Entry 8OQS (X-ray diffraction, 2.33 A resolution); this record covers chains A and D of the 4 polymer chains in the assembly.

Chain A:
Name: 3-hydroxyacyl-CoA dehydrogenase
From: Mycobacterium tuberculosis H37Rv
Notes: EC 1.1.1.35
UniProt: O53872 (O53872_MYCTU); residues 1-720 here = UniProt positions 1-720
Amino-acid sequence (736 residues; row label = number of the first residue in the row; numbers below 1 keep their minus sign (Met-15 is residue -15)):
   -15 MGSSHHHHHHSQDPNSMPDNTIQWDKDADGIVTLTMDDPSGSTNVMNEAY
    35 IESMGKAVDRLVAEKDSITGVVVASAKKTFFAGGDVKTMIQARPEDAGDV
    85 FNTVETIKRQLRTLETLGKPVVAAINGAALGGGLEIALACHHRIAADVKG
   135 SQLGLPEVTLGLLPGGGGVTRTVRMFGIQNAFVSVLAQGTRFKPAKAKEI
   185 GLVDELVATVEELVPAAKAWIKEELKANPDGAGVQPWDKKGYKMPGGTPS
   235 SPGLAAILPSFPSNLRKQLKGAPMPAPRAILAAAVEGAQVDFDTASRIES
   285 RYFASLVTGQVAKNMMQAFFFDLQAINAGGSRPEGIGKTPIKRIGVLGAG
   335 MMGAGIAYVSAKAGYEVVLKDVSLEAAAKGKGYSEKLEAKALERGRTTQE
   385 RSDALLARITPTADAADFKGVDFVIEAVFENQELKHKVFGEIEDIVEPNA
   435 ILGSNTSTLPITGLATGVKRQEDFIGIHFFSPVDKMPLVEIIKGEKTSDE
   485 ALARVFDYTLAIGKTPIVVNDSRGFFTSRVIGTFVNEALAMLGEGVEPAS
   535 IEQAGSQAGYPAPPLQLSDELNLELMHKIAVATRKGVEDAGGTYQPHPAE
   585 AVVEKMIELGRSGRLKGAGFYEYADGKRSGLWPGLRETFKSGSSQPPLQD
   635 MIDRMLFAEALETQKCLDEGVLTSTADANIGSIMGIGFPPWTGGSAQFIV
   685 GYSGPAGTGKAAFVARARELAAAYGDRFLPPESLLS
Disordered / not traced: -15 to -14, 720
Construct notes: initiating methionine (-15); expression tag (-14 to 0)
Small-molecule neighbours:
  - 4-phenylbenzenesulfonic acid (VWZ), molecule 1: His-8, His-6, Ser-5, Gln-4, Asp-3, Pro-2, Ser0, Met1, Pro2, Glu32, Glu36
  - 4-phenylbenzenesulfonic acid (VWZ), molecule 2: Met30, Asn31, Glu32, Ile35, Gly68, Asp69, Thr72, Met73, Thr87, Val88, Ile91, Gly115, Gly116, Glu119, Glu141, Leu147, Gly149, Gly150, Phe287
  - 4-phenylbenzenesulfonic acid (VWZ), molecule 3: Thr72, Met73, Gln75, Ala76, Asp80, Asp83, Val84, Thr87, Val88, Phe287, Val291
  - 4-phenylbenzenesulfonic acid (VWZ), molecule 4: Phe303, Lys469, Met470, Pro471, Ile515, Pro545, Ala546, Leu551, Ile667, Met668, Gly669, Ile670, Gly671
  - 4-phenylbenzenesulfonic acid (VWZ), molecule 5: Ser441, His462, Ser512, Ile515, Gly516, Asn520, Leu555, Leu559, Met560, Ile563
  - 4-phenylbenzenesulfonic acid (VWZ), molecule 6: Thr442, Pro444, Arg507, Gly508, Ser512, Arg513, Ile563, Ala566, Thr567

Chain D:
Name: Putative acyltransferase Rv0859
From: Mycobacterium tuberculosis H37Rv
Notes: EC 2.3.1.-
UniProt: O53871 (Y0859_MYCTU); residues 1-403 here = UniProt positions 1-403
Amino-acid sequence (403 residues; each row starts with the number of its first residue):
     1 MSEEAFIYEAIRTPRGKQKNGSLHEVKPLSLVVGLIDELRKRHPDLDENL
    51 ISDVILGCVSPVGDQGGDIARAAVLASGMPVTSGGVQLNRFCASGLEAVN
   101 TAAQKVRSGWDDLVLAGGVESMSRVPMGSDGGAMGLDPATNYDVMFVPQS
   151 IGADLIATIEGFSREDVDAYALRSQQKAAEAWSGGYFAKSVVPVRDQNGL
   201 LILDHDEHMRPDTTKEGLAKLKPAFEGLAALGGFDDVALQKYHWVEKINH
   251 VHTGGNSSGIVDGAALVMIGSAAAGKLQGLTPRARIVATATSGADPVIML
   301 TGPTPATRKVLDRAGLTVDDIDLFELNEAFASVVLKFQKDLNIPDEKLNV
   351 NGGAIAMGHPLGATGAMILGTMVDELERRNARRALITLCIGGGMGVATII
   401 ERV
Disordered / not traced: 1
Small-molecule neighbours: 4-phenylbenzenesulfonic acid (VWZ): Phe91, Cys92, Met127, Met134, Val144, Met145, Phe146, Val147, Gln149, Pro296, Met299, Gly391, Gly392

Interface between chain A and chain D:
Pairs across the interface - 48 pairs, chain A then chain D:
  Ala239(A) - Leu136(D)
  Ala240(A) - Leu228(D)
  Ala240(A) - Leu231(D)
  Ile241(A) - Leu231(D)  hydrophobic
  Leu242(A) - Leu136(D)  hydrophobic
  Pro243(A) - Gly135(D)
  Pro243(A) - Leu136(D)
  Pro243(A) - Asn141(D)  hydrogen bond (backbone-side chain)
  Pro243(A) - Leu228(D)  hydrophobic
  Pro243(A) - Phe234(D)
  Ser244(A) - Leu231(D)
  Ser244(A) - Phe234(D)
  Pro246(A) - Pro138(D)  hydrophobic
  Pro246(A) - Asn141(D)
  Pro246(A) - Tyr142(D)
  Ser247(A) - Gly232(D)  hydrogen bond (side chain-backbone)
  Ser247(A) - Gly233(D)
  Ser247(A) - Phe234(D)
  Ser247(A) - Val237(D)
  Asn248(A) - Gly232(D)  hydrogen bond (side chain-backbone)
  Leu249(A) - Tyr142(D)  hydrophobic
  Arg250(A) - Tyr142(D)  hydrogen bond (side chain-backbone)
  Arg250(A) - Met145(D)
  Arg250(A) - Val237(D)
  Arg250(A) - Gln240(D)  hydrogen bond (backbone-side chain)
  Lys251(A) - Gly233(D)
  Lys251(A) - Asp236(D)
  Leu253(A) - Tyr142(D)
  Lys254(A) - Gln240(D)
  Gly255(A) - Gln240(D)
  Arg262(A) - Ala139(D)
  Arg262(A) - Tyr142(D)
  Arg262(A) - Asp143(D)  salt bridge
  Leu265(A) - Pro138(D)  hydrophobic
  Val269(A) - Leu136(D)
  Val269(A) - Pro138(D)  hydrophobic
  Glu270(A) - Asp137(D)
  Ala533(A) - His243(D)
  Ala533(A) - Trp244(D)
  Ser534(A) - His243(D)  hydrogen bond
  Ser534(A) - Trp244(D)  hydrogen bond (side chain-backbone)
  Gln537(A) - Leu239(D)
  Gln537(A) - Gln240(D)
  Gln537(A) - His243(D)
  Gln541(A) - Gln240(D)  hydrogen bond (side chain-backbone)
  Gly614(A) - Glu246(D)
  Leu615(A) - Glu246(D)  hydrogen bond (backbone-side chain)
  Leu632(A) - His243(D)
Also at the interface, not in a pair above, chain A (31 interface residues in all): Ala256, Ala266, Tyr286, Glu531, Met635
Also at the interface, not in a pair above, chain D (23 interface residues in all): Phe146, Val245

In short:
Chain A and chain D form an interface of 31 and 23 residues respectively, with 9 hydrogen bonds and 1 salt
bridge. Polar contacts include Arg262(A)-Asp143(D), Pro243(A)-Asn141(D) and Ser247(A)-Gly232(D). Chain A binds
6 copies of 4-phenylbenzenesulfonic acid. Chain D binds 4-phenylbenzenesulfonic acid.
Chain A is 3-hydroxyacyl-CoA dehydrogenase and chain D is Putative acyltransferase Rv0859, both from
Mycobacterium tuberculosis H37Rv; the structure, Structure of Mycobacterium tuberculosis beta-oxidation
trifunctional enzyme in complex with Fragment-M-83, was determined by X-ray diffraction (same publication as
8OPU, 8OPV, 8OPW, 8OPX, 8OPY, 8OQL and 10 further entries).
